PDB entry 4QV7 | X-ray diffraction, 2.60 A resolution | chains B and C of the 28 polymer chains in the assembly

# Chain B
Name: Proteasome subunit alpha type-3
Organism: Saccharomyces cerevisiae
Notes: EC 3.4.25.1
UniProtKB: P23638 (PSA3_YEAST); residues 0-257 here correspond to UniProt positions 1-258 (UniProt number = residue number + 1)
Sequence (258 residues; numbered 0 to 257; the number before each row is that of its first residue; numbering starts at 0):
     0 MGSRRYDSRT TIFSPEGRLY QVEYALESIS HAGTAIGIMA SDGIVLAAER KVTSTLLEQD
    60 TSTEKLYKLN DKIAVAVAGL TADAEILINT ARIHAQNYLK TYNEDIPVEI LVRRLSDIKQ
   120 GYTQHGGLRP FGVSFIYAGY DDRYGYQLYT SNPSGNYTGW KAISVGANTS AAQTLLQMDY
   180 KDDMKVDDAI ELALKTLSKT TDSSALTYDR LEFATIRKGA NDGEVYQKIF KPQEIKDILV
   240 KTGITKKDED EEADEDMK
Not modelled in the structure: 0, 245-257
Swiss-Prot annotation at these positions:
  - cross-link (Glycyl lysine isopeptide (Lys-Gly)): Lys99 (interchain with G-Cter in ubiquitin), Lys198 (interchain with G-Cter in ubiquitin), Lys230 (interchain with G-Cter in ubiquitin)

# Chain C
Name: Proteasome subunit alpha type-4
Organism: Saccharomyces cerevisiae
Notes: EC 3.4.25.1
UniProtKB: P40303 (PSA4_YEAST); residues -1 to 252 here correspond to UniProt positions 1-254 (UniProt number = residue number + 2)
Sequence (254 residues; each row starts with the number of its first residue; numbers below 1 keep their minus sign (Met-1 is residue -1)):
    -1 MSGYDRALSI FSPDGHIFQV EYALEAVKRG TCAVGVKGKN CVVLGCERRS TLKLQDTRIT
    59 PSKVSKIDSH VVLSFSGLNA DSRILIEKAR VEAQSHRLTL EDPVTVEYLT RYVAGVQQRY
   119 TQSGGVRPFG VSTLIAGFDP RDDEPKLYQT EPSGIYSSWS AQTIGRNSKT VREFLEKNYD
   179 RKEPPATVEE CVKLTVRSLL EVVQTGAKNI EITVVKPDSD IVALSSEEIN QYVTQIEQEK
   239 QEQQEQDKKK KSNH
Not modelled in the structure: -1 to 0, 241-252
Swiss-Prot annotation at these positions:
  - modified residue: Thr58 (Phosphothreonine)

# Interface between chain B and chain C
Pairs across the interface - 74 pairs, chain B then chain C:
  Arg3(B) with Arg4(C)
  Asp6(B) with Tyr2(C), hydrogen bond; Arg4(C), salt bridge
  Arg8(B) with Arg4(C)
  Thr10(B) with Leu6(C); Arg125(C)
  Ile11(B) with Leu6(C), hydrophobic; Gln17(C)
  Phe12(B) with Gln17(C), hydrogen bond (backbone-side chain); Tyr20(C), hydrophobic; Ala21(C), hydrophobic; Leu76(C), hydrophobic; Arg125(C); Pro126(C); Gly128(C)
  Ser13(B) with Tyr20(C)
  Pro14(B) with Tyr20(C), hydrophobic; Glu23(C)
  Glu15(B) with Glu23(C); Arg27(C), hydrogen bond (backbone-side chain)
  Gly16(B) with Tyr20(C); Glu23(C); Ala24(C); Arg27(C)
  Arg17(B) with Arg27(C)
  Leu18(B) with Arg125(C)
  Met38(B) with Asp54(C); Arg56(C)
  Arg112(B) with Arg81(C)
  Ser115(B) with Arg81(C), hydrogen bond (backbone-side chain)
  Asp116(B) with Arg81(C), salt bridge
  Gln119(B) with Ala78(C); Asp79(C); Ile82(C)
  Thr122(B) with Arg125(C), hydrogen bond (backbone-side chain)
  Gln123(B) with Tyr118(C); Gly123(C); Val124(C); Arg125(C), hydrogen bond (backbone-backbone); Phe127(C)
  His124(B) with Gly123(C); Val124(C)
  Gly125(B) with Tyr2(C); Gly123(C)
  Gly126(B) with Tyr2(C)
  Tyr143(B) with Arg56(C), hydrogen bond (backbone-side chain); Ile57(C), hydrophobic
  Tyr145(B) with Arg56(C), hydrogen bond (backbone-side chain)
  Gln146(B) with Ile57(C)
  Leu147(B) with Ile57(C)
  Tyr148(B) with Ile57(C)
  Ser153(B) with Ala78(C)
  Gly154(B) with Ala78(C); Arg81(C), hydrogen bond (backbone-side chain)
  Asn155(B) with Asn77(C); Ala78(C)
  Tyr156(B) with Pro59(C), hydrophobic; Arg81(C)
  Gly158(B) with Gln53(C); Asp54(C), hydrogen bond (backbone-backbone); Ile57(C); Thr58(C), hydrogen bond (backbone-side chain)
  Trp159(B) with Leu50(C), hydrophobic; Lys51(C); Leu52(C); Gln53(C); Asp54(C)
  Lys160(B) with Leu52(C), hydrogen bond (backbone-backbone); Gln53(C); Asp54(C)
  Ala161(B) with Leu52(C)
  Gln172(B) with Leu52(C)
  Leu175(B) with Leu52(C)
  Gln176(B) with Leu52(C)
Other interface residues (no listed pair), chain B (41 interface residues in all): Glu108, Thr157, Tyr179

# Summary
41 residues of chain B and 31 residues of chain C are in contact; the contacts include 12 hydrogen bonds and 2
salt bridges. Among the polar pairs are Asp6(B)-Arg4(C), Asp116(B)-Arg81(C) and Asp6(B)-Tyr2(C).
Chain B is Proteasome subunit alpha type-3 and chain C is Proteasome subunit alpha type-4, both from
Saccharomyces cerevisiae; the structure, yCP beta5-A50V mutant, was determined by X-ray diffraction together
with 4QUX, 4QUY, 4QV0, 4QV1, 4QV3, 4QV4 and 42 further entries from the same study.
